Entry 8XWF (electron microscopy, 3.65 A resolution); this record covers chains E and D of the 3 polymer chains in the assembly.

[Chain E (and D)]
Protein: C-X-C motif chemokine 3
From: Homo sapiens
Notes: chain D of this document is another copy of the same molecule, construct and numbering; everything in this record applies to it too
Reference sequence: P19876 (CXCL3_HUMAN); residues 1-73 here correspond to UniProt positions 35-107 (UniProt number = residue number + 34)
Chain sequence (73 residues; numbered 1 to 73; the number before each row is that of its first residue):
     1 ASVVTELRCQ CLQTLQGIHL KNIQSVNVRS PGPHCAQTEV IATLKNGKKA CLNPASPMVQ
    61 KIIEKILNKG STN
Disordered / not traced: 1-16, 70-73 (chain D: 68-73)

[How chain E and chain D interact]
Pairs across the interface (18; chain E residue first):
  Q24(E) with S30(D), hydrogen bond (backbone-side chain); H34(D)
  S25(E) with V28(D)
  V26(E) with N27(D); V28(D), hydrogen bond (backbone-backbone)
  N27(E) with V26(D); N27(D)
  V28(E) with S25(D); V26(D), hydrogen bond (backbone-backbone); I66(D), hydrophobic; L67(D), hydrophobic
  S30(E) with Q24(D), hydrogen bond (side chain-backbone); I66(D)
  I63(E) with L67(D), hydrophobic
  I66(E) with S30(D); T38(D)
  L67(E) with V28(D), hydrophobic; I63(D), hydrophobic
Also at the interface, not in a pair above, chain E (14 interface residues in all): R29, T38, V40, P54, K69
Also at the interface, not in a pair above, chain D (15 interface residues in all): R29, P31, V40, Q60

[In short]
The interface between chain E and chain D involves 14 residues on one side and 15 on the other, with 4
hydrogen bonds. Polar pairs include Q24(E)-S30(D) and V26(E)-V28(D).
Chain E and chain D are both C-X-C motif chemokine 3 (Homo sapiens); the structure, Structure of CXCR2 bound
to CXCL3 (Ligand-receptor focused map), was determined by electron microscopy (same publication as 8XVU, 8XWA,
8XWM, 8XWN, 8XWS, 8XWV and 6 further entries).
